8ANE - chains C and D of the 8 polymer chains in the assembly; structure by electron microscopy, 3.20 A resolution.

Chain C (and D):
Molecule: Cas7
Source organism: Thioalkalivibrio sulfidiphilus HL-EbGr7
Notes: chain D of this document is another copy of the same molecule, construct and numbering; everything in this record applies to it too
UniProtKB: B8GLG3 (B8GLG3_THISH); residue numbers follow UniProt; this construct covers 1-316
Amino-acid sequence (316 residues; row label = number of the first residue in the row):
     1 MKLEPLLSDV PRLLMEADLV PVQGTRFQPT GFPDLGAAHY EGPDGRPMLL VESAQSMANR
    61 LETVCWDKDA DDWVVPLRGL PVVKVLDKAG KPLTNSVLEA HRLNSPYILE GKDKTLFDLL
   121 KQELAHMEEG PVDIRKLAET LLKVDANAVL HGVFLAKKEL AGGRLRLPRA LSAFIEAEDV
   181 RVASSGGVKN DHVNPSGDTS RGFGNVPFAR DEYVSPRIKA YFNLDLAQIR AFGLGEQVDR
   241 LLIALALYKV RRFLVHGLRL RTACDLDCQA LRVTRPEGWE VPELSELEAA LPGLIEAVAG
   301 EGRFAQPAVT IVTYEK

Interface between chain C and chain D:
Pairs across the interface (44; chain C residue first):
  V22(C) - L14(D)  hydrophobic
  V22(C) - R275(D)
  Q23(C) - L14(D)
  Q23(C) - M15(D)  hydrogen bond (side chain-backbone)
  Q23(C) - Y221(D)
  Q23(C) - F222(D)  hydrogen bond (side chain-backbone)
  Q23(C) - N223(D)
  G24(C) - E176(D)
  T25(C) - Y40(D)  hydrogen bond
  T25(C) - P43(D)
  T25(C) - E176(D)
  R26(C) - Y40(D)
  R26(C) - F174(D)
  R26(C) - E176(D)  salt bridge
  D69(C) - R135(D)  salt bridge
  L93(C) - P131(D)
  R181(C) - E41(D)
  R181(C) - G42(D)  hydrogen bond (side chain-backbone)
  R181(C) - P43(D)
  A183(C) - Y40(D)  hydrophobic
  S184(C) - L35(D)
  S184(C) - A38(D)
  G186(C) - F32(D)
  G186(C) - Q55(D)
  G187(C) - F32(D)
  K189(C) - H101(D)
  D191(C) - A100(D)
  P195(C) - Y107(D)
  G202(C) - P106(D)
  F203(C) - P106(D)  hydrophobic
  F203(C) - Y107(D)
  F203(C) - Y314(D)
  F208(C) - Q55(D)
  R210(C) - S53(D)
  R210(C) - Q55(D)
  V214(C) - Y40(D)  hydrophobic
  V214(C) - E41(D)
  V214(C) - P43(D)
  P216(C) - P43(D)
  R259(C) - R12(D)
  R259(C) - R169(D)  hydrogen bond (side chain-backbone)
  R259(C) - D225(D)  salt bridge
  T262(C) - R169(D)
  D267(C) - R275(D)  salt bridge
Interface residues without a listed pair, chain C (30 interface residues in all): P92, V182, S185, H192, R201, S215
Interface residues without a listed pair, chain D (31 interface residues in all): L50, G130, D133, P168

In short:
30 residues of chain C face 31 of chain D across their interface; the contacts include 5 hydrogen bonds and 4
salt bridges. Polar contacts include R26(C)-E176(D), D69(C)-R135(D) and R259(C)-D225(D).
Chain C and chain D are both Cas7 (Thioalkalivibrio sulfidiphilus HL-EbGr7); the structure, Structure of the
type I-G CRISPR effector, was determined by electron microscopy (same publication as 8B2X).
